PDB entry 9CJ7 | electron microscopy, 3.00 A resolution | chains C and L of the 8 polymer chains in the assembly

Chain C:
Name: Glycoprotein G1
From: Lassa virus Josiah
UniProt: P08669 (GLYC_LASSJ); residue numbers follow UniProt; this construct covers 1-259
Sequence (259 residues; each row starts with the number of its first residue):
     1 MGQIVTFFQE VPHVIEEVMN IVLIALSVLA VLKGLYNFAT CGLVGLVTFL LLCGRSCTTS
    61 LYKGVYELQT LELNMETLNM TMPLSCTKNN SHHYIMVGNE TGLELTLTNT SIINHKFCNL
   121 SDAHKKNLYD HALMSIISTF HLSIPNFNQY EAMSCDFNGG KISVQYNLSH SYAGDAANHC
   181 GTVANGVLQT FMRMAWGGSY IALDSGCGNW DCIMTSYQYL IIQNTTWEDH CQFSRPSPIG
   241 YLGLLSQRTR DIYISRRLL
Unresolved in the structure: 1-59, 173-178
Sequence notes: conflict Cys207 (Arg in P08669)
Curated features (UniProtKB/Swiss-Prot):
  - binding site (Zn(2+)): Cys57
  - site: Lys33 (Important for GP-C-mediated membrane fusion), Thr58, Thr59 (Cleavage), Leu259 (Cleavage)
  - lipidation: Gly2 (N-myristoyl glycine)
  - glycosylation (N-linked (GlcNAc...) asparagine): Asn79, Asn89, Asn99, Asn109, Asn119, Asn167, Asn224
Disulfide bonds: Cys86-Cys231, Cys118-Cys155, Cys180-Cys212
Glycans and other covalent adducts: glycan linked to Asn79, Asn109, Asn119; N-acetylglucosamine (NAG) linked to Asn89, Asn99, Asn167, Asn224
Reported in the primary citation:
  - post-translational modification sites: Asn119

Chain L:
Name: Fv region of 8.9F light chain
From: Homo sapiens
Sequence (237 residues; each row starts with the number of its first residue; note: 1 number in that range is skipped by the numbering (no residue carries it; nothing is unmodelled there); a row labelled like 30A-30C holds insertion residues (30A, then the next letters in order); numbers below 1 keep their minus sign (Met-20 is residue -20)):
   -20 METDTLLLWV LLLWVPGSTG DQAGLTQPAS
    11 VSGSPGQSIT ISCTAANSDI
30A-30C GDF
    31 NFVSWYQQRP DKAPKLMVYE VSSRPSGVSN RFSGSKSGNT ASLTISGLQA EDEADYYCTS
    91 YTSSS
   95A T
    96 FVFGTGTKVT VLGQPKANPT VTLFPPSSEE LQANKATLVC LISDFYPGAV TVAWKADSSP
   156 VKAGVETTTP SKQSNNKYAA SSYLSLTPEQ WKSHRSYSCQ VTHEGSTVEK TVAPTECS
Unresolved in the structure: -20 to 1, 108-213
Disulfide bonds: Cys23-Cys88

How chain C and chain L interact:
Pairs across the interface - 8 pairs, chain C then chain L:
  Asn114(C) - Ile30(L)
  Asn114(C) - Gly30A(L)
  His115(C) - Asn31(L)
  Lys116(C) - Ser93(L)
  Phe117(C) - Asn31(L)
  Phe117(C) - Phe32(L)  hydrophobic
  Phe117(C) - Tyr91(L)  hydrophobic
  Phe117(C) - Ser93(L)

Overview:
4 residues of chain C face 6 of chain L across their interface. N-acetylglucosamine is covalently linked to
Asn89(C), Asn99(C), Asn167(C) and Asn224(C). UniProt lists Zn2+-binding residue Cys57(C) on chain C. From the
paper: a modification site at Asn119(C).
Chain C is Glycoprotein G1 (Lassa virus Josiah) and chain L is Fv region of 8.9F light chain (Homo sapiens);
the structure, Lineage IV Lassa virus glycoprotein (Josiah) in complex with monoclonal antibody 8.9F, was
determined by electron microscopy (same publication as 8TYC, 8TYE, 8VCV, 8VE8, 9CJ8, 9CK7 and 9CK8).
